PDB entry 6IQW | electron microscopy, 3.35 A resolution | chains E and I of the 7 polymer chains in the assembly

# Chain E
Molecule: Csm4
Source organism: Thermococcus onnurineus (strain NA1)
Reference sequence: B6YWC1 (B6YWC1_THEON); residue numbers follow UniProt; this construct covers 1-289
Amino-acid sequence (289 residues; each row starts with the number of its first residue):
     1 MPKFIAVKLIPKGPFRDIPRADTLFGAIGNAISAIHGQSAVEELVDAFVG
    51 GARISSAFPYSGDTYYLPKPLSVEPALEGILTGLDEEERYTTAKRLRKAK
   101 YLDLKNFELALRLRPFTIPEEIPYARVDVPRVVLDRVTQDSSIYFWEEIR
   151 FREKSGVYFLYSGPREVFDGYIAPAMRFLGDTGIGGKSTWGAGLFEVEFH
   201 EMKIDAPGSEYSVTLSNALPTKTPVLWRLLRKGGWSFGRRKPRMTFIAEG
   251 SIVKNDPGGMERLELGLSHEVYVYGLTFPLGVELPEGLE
Unresolved in the structure: 1, 181-189, 288-289

# Chain I
Molecule: 24-nt RNA strand
Source organism: Thermococcus onnurineus (strain NA1)
Sequence (24 nucleotides; numbered 1 to 24; the number before each row is that of its first residue):
     1 GUGGAAAGUGGCCCGAAACCCUUC

# Chain E / chain I interface
Pairs across the interface (44):
  Thr-23(E) with U2(I), sugar contact; G3(I), phosphate contact
  Gly-26(E) with G1(I), hydrogen bond to the sugar; U2(I), phosphate contact
  Ala-27(E) with U2(I), sugar contact
  Gly-29(E) with G1(I), sugar contact
  Asn-30(E) with G1(I), hydrogen bond to the sugar; U2(I), hydrogen bond to the phosphate
  Val-41(E) with G1(I), base contact
  Glu-42(E) with G1(I), phosphate contact
  Pro-130(E) with U9(I), base contact
  Arg-131(E) with U9(I), sugar contact
  Val-132(E) with A7(I), sugar contact; G8(I), sugar contact; U9(I), phosphate contact
  Val-133(E) with U9(I), sugar contact; G10(I), sugar contact
  Leu-134(E) with G8(I), base contact; G10(I), sugar contact
  Arg-136(E) with G8(I), salt bridge to the phosphate
  Gln-139(E) with G10(I), base contact; G11(I), base contact
  Asp-140(E) with G10(I), hydrogen bond to the base
  Ser-141(E) with G10(I), base contact
  Ile-143(E) with U9(I), base contact
  Tyr-144(E) with A7(I), stacking on the base
  Trp-146(E) with G4(I), phosphate contact
  Trp-190(E) with A5(I), phosphate contact
  Arg-231(E) with G3(I), hydrogen bond to the base
  Lys-232(E) with G3(I), base contact
  Gly-233(E) with G3(I), base contact
  Gly-234(E) with G3(I), hydrogen bond to the sugar
  Trp-235(E) with G3(I), base contact; G4(I), stacking on the base
  Ser-236(E) with U2(I), hydrogen bond to the phosphate; G3(I), phosphate contact
  Phe-237(E) with G1(I), base contact
  Gly-238(E) with G4(I), hydrogen bond to the base
  Lys-241(E) with U2(I), salt bridge to the phosphate
  Arg-243(E) with G3(I), hydrogen bond to the base
  His-269(E) with G1(I), hydrogen bond to the base
  Val-271(E) with G1(I), sugar contact; U2(I), phosphate contact
  Tyr-272(E) with G1(I), phosphate contact
Interface residues without a listed pair, chain E (37 interface residues in all): Arg-16, Ser-33, Gln-38, Arg-240

# Overview
Chain E and chain I form an interface of 37 and 10 residues respectively; the contacts include 10 hydrogen
bonds, 2 salt bridges and 2 aromatic stacking contacts. Polar pairs include Asp-140(E)/G10(I),
Arg-231(E)/G3(I) and Gly-238(E)/G4(I).
Here chain E is Csm4 and chain I is a 24-nt RNA strand, both from Thermococcus onnurineus (strain NA1). Entry
6IQW (Cryo-EM structure of Csm effector complex) was determined by electron microscopy.
